PDB entry 7O73 | electron microscopy, 3.40 A resolution | chains N and R of the 30 polymer chains in the assembly

== Chain N ==
Molecule: Non-template DNA
Sequence (106 nucleotides; row label = number of the first residue in the row):
     1 CGAGAACAGTAGCACGCTGTGTATATAATAGCTATGGAACGTTCGATTCA
    51 CCTCCGATGTGTGTTGTACATACATAAAAATATCATAGCACAACTGCGCT
   101 GTGTCA
Unresolved in the structure: 1-10, 76-106

== Chain R ==
Name: Transcription initiation factor IIF subunit beta
Organism: Saccharomyces cerevisiae (strain ATCC 204508 / S288c)
Notes: EC 3.6.4.12
UniProt: P41896 (T2FB_YEAST); numbering as in UniProt (aligned over 1-400)
Chain sequence (400 residues; row label = number of the first residue in the row):
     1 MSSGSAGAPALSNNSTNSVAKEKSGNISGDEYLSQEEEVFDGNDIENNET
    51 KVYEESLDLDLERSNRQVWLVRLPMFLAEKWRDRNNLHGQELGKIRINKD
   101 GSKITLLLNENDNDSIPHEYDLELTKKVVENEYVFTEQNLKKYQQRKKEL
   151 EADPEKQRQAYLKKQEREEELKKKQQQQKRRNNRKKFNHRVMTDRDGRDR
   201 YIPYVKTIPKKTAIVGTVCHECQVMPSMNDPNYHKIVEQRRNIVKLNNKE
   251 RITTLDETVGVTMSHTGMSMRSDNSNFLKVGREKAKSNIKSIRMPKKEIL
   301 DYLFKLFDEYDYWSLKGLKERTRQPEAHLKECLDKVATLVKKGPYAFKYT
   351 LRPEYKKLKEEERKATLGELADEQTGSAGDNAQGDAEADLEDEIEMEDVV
Unresolved in the structure: 1-37, 145-197, 359-400
UniProt features mapped onto this chain:
  - modified residue (Phosphoserine): Ser28, Ser34, Ser56

== How chain N and chain R interact ==
Residue-residue contacts - 9 pairs, chain N then chain R:
  DG31(N) with Arg293(R), salt bridge to the phosphate; Pro325(R), phosphate contact
  DC32(N) with Lys290(R), phosphate contact; Ser291(R), hydrogen bond to the phosphate; Pro325(R), phosphate contact
  DT33(N) with Asn288(R), hydrogen bond to the phosphate; Glu326(R), base contact
  DC40(N) with Lys342(R), salt bridge to the phosphate
  DG41(N) with Lys342(R), phosphate contact
Interface residues without a listed pair, chain N (7 interface residues in all): DA30, DA39
Interface residues without a listed pair, chain R (10 interface residues in all): Ile292, Gln324, Lys341

== Summary ==
The interface between chain N and chain R involves 7 residues on one side and 10 on the other; the contacts
include 2 hydrogen bonds and 2 salt bridges. Polar contacts include DC32(N)-Ser291(R), DT33(N)-Asn288(R) and
DG31(N)-Arg293(R).
Here chain N is Non-template DNA and chain R is Transcription initiation factor IIF subunit beta
(Saccharomyces cerevisiae (strain ATCC 204508 / S288c)). Entry 7O73 (Yeast RNA polymerase II transcription
pre-initiation complex with closed distorted promoter DNA) was determined by electron microscopy (same
publication as 7O4I, 7O4J, 7O4K, 7O4L, 7O72 and 7O75).
